Entry 7PE2 (electron microscopy, 3.20 A resolution); this record covers chains A and D of the 180 polymer chains in the assembly.

# Chain A (and D)
Molecule: Coat protein
From: Brome mosaic virus
Notes: chain D of this document is another copy of the same molecule, construct and numbering; everything in this record applies to it too
UniProt: Q9QCJ1 (Q9QCJ1_BMV); residue numbers follow UniProt; this construct covers 1-188
Sequence (192 residues; each row starts with the number of its first residue; numbers below 1 keep their minus sign (Ser-2 is residue -2)):
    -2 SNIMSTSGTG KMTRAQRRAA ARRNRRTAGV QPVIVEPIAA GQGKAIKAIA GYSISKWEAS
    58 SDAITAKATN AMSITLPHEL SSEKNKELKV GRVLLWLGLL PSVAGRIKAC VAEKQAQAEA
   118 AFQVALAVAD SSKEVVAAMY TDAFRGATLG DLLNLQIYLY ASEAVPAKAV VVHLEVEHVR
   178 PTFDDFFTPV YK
Unresolved in the structure: -2 to 41
Sequence notes: expression tag (-2 to 0, 189)

# How chain A and chain D interact
Residue-residue contacts - 17 pairs, chain A then chain D:
  Lys105(A) - Pro98(D)
  Glu116(A) - Leu97(D)
  Glu116(A) - Pro98(D)
  Phe119(A) - Leu96(D)
  Phe119(A) - Pro98(D)  hydrophobic
  Gln120(A) - Gly95(D)
  Gln120(A) - Leu96(D)
  Gln120(A) - Leu97(D)
  Gln120(A) - Lys165(D)  hydrogen bond (side chain-backbone)
  Gln120(A) - Ala166(D)  hydrogen bond (side chain-backbone)
  Gln120(A) - Val168(D)
  Gln120(A) - His170(D)  hydrogen bond (backbone-side chain)
  Ala122(A) - Trp93(D)
  Lys130(A) - Glu131(D)  hydrogen bond (side chain-backbone)
  Glu131(A) - Glu131(D)
  Tyr157(A) - Pro98(D)  hydrogen bond (side chain-backbone)
  Tyr157(A) - Ser99(D)
Interface residues without a listed pair, chain A (10 interface residues in all): Ala117, Leu123
Interface residues without a listed pair, chain D (13 interface residues in all): Lys130, Val167

# Overview
10 residues of chain A face 13 of chain D across their interface, with 5 hydrogen bonds. Polar contacts
include Gln120(A)-Lys165(D), Gln120(A)-Ala166(D) and Gln120(A)-His170(D).
Both chains are Coat protein (Brome mosaic virus). Entry 7PE2 (Cryo-EM structure of BMV-derived VLP expressed
in E. coli (eVLP)) was determined by electron microscopy (same publication as 7PE1).
